Entry 9NDT (electron microscopy, 3.80 A resolution); this record covers chains A and B.

# Chain A
Protein: DNA primase
Notes: EC 2.7.7.-
UniProtKB: P10236 (PRIM_HHV11); numbering as in UniProt (aligned over 17-892)
Chain sequence (876 residues; each row starts with the number of its first residue):
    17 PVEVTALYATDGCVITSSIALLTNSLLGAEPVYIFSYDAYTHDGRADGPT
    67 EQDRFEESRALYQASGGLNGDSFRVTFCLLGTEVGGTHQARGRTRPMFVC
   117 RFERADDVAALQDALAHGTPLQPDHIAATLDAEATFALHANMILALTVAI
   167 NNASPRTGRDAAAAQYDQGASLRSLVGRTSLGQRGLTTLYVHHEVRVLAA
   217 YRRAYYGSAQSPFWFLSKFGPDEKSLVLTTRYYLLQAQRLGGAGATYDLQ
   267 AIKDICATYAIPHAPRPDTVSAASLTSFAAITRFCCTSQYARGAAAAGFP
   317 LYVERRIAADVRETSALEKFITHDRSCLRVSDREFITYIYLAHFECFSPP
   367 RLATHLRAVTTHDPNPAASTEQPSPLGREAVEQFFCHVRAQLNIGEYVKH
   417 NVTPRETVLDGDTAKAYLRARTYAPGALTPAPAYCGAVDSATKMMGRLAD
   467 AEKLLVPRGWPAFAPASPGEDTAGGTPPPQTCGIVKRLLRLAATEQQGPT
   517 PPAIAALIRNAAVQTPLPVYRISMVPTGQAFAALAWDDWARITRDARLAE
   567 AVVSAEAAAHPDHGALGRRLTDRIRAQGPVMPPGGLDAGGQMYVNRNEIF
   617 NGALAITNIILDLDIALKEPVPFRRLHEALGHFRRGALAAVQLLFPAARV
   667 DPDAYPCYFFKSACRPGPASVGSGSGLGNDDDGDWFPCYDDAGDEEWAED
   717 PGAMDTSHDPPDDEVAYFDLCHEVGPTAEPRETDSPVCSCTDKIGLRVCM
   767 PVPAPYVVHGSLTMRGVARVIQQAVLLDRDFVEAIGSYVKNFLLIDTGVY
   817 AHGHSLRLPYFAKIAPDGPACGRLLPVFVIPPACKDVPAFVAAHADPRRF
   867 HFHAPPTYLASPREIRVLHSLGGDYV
Unresolved in the structure: 38-46, 54-65, 81-94, 100-106, 117-125, 140-220, 285-289, 423-626, 639, 663-777, 814-884, 892
UniProt features mapped onto this chain:
  - site (Essential for primase activity): Asp-628, Asp-630
  - natural variant: Val-211 (V211A: In strain: Nonneuroinvasive mutant HF10), Ser-364 (S364N: In strain: Nonneuroinvasive mutant HF10), Pro-515 (P515T: In strain: Nonneuroinvasive mutant HF10)
  - mutagenesis: Asp-628 (D628Q: Complete loss of primase activity)

# Chain B
Protein: DNA replication helicase
Notes: EC 3.6.4.-
UniProtKB: P10189 (HELI_HHV11); residue numbers follow UniProt; this construct covers 38-882
Chain sequence (845 residues; row label = number of the first residue in the row):
    38 NFTSMHGVQPILKRIRELSQQQLDGAQVPHLQWFRDVAALESPAGLPLRE
    88 FPFAVYLITGNAGSGKSTCVQTINEVLDCVVTGATRIAAQNMYAKLSGAF
   138 LSRPINTIFHEFGFRGNHVQAQLGQYPYTLTSNPASLEDLQRRDLTYYWE
   188 VILDLTKRALAASGGEELRNEFRALAALERTLGLAEGALTRLAPATHGAL
   238 PAFTRSNVIVIDEAGLLGRHLLTAVVYCWWMINALYHTPQYAARLRPVLV
   288 CVGSPTQTASLESTFEHQKLRCSVRQSENVLTYLICNRTLREYARLSYSW
   338 AIFINNKRCVEHEFGNLMKVLEYGLPITEEHMQFVDRFVVPENYITNPAN
   388 LPGWTRLFSSHKEVSAYMAKLHAYLKVTREGEFVVFTLPVLTFVSVKEFD
   438 EYRRLTHQPGLTIEKWLTANASRITNYSQSQDQDAGHMRCEVHSKQQLVV
   488 ARNDVTYVLNSQIAVTARLRKLVFGFSGTFRAFEAVLRDDSFVKTQGETS
   538 VEFAYRFLSRLIFSGLISFYNFLQRPGLDATQRTLAYARMGELTAEILSL
   588 RPKSSGVPTQASVMADAGAPGERAFDFKQLGPRDGGPDDFPDDDLDVIFA
   638 GLDEQQLDVFYCHYTPGEPETTAAVHTQFALLKRAFLGRFRILQELFGEA
   688 FEVAPFSTYVDNVIFRGCEMLTGSPRGGLMSVALQTDNYTLMGYTYARVF
   738 AFADELRRRHATANVAELLEEAPLPYVVLRDQHGFMSVVNTNISEFVESI
   788 DSTELAMAINADYGISSKLAMTITRSQGLSLDKVAICFTPGNLRLNSAYV
   838 AMSRTTSSEFLRMNLNPLRERHERDDVISEHILSALRDPNVVIVY
Unresolved in the structure: 199-236, 299-314, 343-864
UniProt features mapped onto this chain:
  - binding site (ATP): Gly-97 to Ser-104
  - natural variant: His-67 (H67R: In strain: Nonneuroinvasive mutant HF10), Leu-205 (L205S: In strain: Nonneuroinvasive mutant HF10), Val-662 (V662I: In strain: Nonneuroinvasive mutant HF10), Val-690 (V690G: In strain: Nonneuroinvasive mutant HF10)

# How chain A and chain B interact
Residue-residue contacts - 44 pairs, chain A then chain B:
  Arg-107(A) with Asn-111(B), hydrogen bond (side chain-backbone); Glu-112(B); Val-113(B), hydrogen bond (backbone-backbone); Leu-114(B), hydrogen bond (side chain-backbone); Asp-115(B)
  Tyr-222(A) with Leu-138(B), hydrophobic; Ser-139(B); Arg-140(B)
  Trp-230(A) with Leu-138(B), hydrophobic
  Lys-234(A) with Ser-134(B); Gly-135(B); Ala-136(B)
  Tyr-249(A) with Glu-112(B), hydrogen bond
  Thr-262(A) with Gln-46(B), hydrogen bond; Leu-49(B); Val-113(B)
  Tyr-263(A) with Met-42(B), hydrophobic; His-43(B); Gln-46(B)
  Asp-264(A) with Thr-109(B), hydrogen bond; Glu-112(B)
  Leu-265(A) with Glu-112(B), hydrogen bond (backbone-side chain)
  Ala-267(A) with Met-42(B), hydrophobic
  Asp-270(A) with Asn-38(B), hydrogen bond
  Ile-271(A) with Met-42(B), hydrophobic
  Asp-326(A) with His-43(B), salt bridge
  Arg-341(A) with Ala-872(B); Leu-873(B), hydrogen bond (side chain-backbone); Asp-875(B), hydrogen bond (side chain-backbone); Pro-876(B); Val-878(B); Ile-880(B)
  Ser-342(A) with Pro-876(B)
  Val-346(A) with Arg-874(B)
  Asp-348(A) with Glu-867(B); Leu-870(B); Arg-874(B), salt bridge
  Phe-351(A) with Leu-873(B); Arg-874(B)
  Ile-352(A) with Leu-870(B), hydrophobic
  Ile-355(A) with Tyr-882(B)
  Tyr-356(A) with Ile-341(B)
  His-359(A) with Tyr-882(B)
  Phe-363(A) with Thr-40(B)
Interface residues without a listed pair, chain A (30 interface residues in all): Thr-98, Ala-259, Gln-266, Val-327, Thr-330, Ser-347, Leu-368
Interface residues without a listed pair, chain B (33 interface residues in all): Phe-39, Lys-50, Phe-137, Asn-342

# In short
The interface between chain A and chain B involves 30 residues on one side and 33 on the other, with 10
hydrogen bonds and 2 salt bridges. Polar contacts include Asp-326(A)/His-43(B), Asp-348(A)/Arg-874(B) and
Arg-107(A)/Asn-111(B).
Here chain A is DNA primase and chain B is DNA replication helicase. Entry 9NDT (The flexible portion of
Cryo-EM structure of Herpesvirus Helicase-Primase complex prepared with forked DNA and ATP-gamma-S) was
determined by electron microscopy.
